2JBL - chains H and M of the 4 polymer chains in the assembly; structure by X-ray diffraction, 2.40 A resolution.

# Chain H
Molecule: Reaction center protein H chain
Source organism: Blastochloris viridis
UniProtKB: P06008 (RCEH_RHOVI); residue numbers follow UniProt; this construct covers 1-258
Amino-acid sequence (258 residues; each row starts with the number of its first residue):
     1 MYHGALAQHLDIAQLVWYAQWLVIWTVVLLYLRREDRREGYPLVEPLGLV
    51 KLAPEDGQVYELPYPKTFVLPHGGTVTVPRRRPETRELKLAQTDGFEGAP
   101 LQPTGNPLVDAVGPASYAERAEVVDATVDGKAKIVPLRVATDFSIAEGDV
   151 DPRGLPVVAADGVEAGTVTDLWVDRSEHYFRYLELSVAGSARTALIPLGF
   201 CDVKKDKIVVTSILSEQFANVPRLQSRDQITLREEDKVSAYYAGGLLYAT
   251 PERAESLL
Modified positions: M1 (n-formylmethionine; FME)
Swiss-Prot annotation at these positions:
  - modified residue: M1 (N-formylmethionine)

# Chain M
Molecule: Reaction center protein M chain
Source organism: Blastochloris viridis
UniProtKB: P06010 (RCEM_RHOVI); numbering as in UniProt (aligned over 1-323)
Amino-acid sequence (323 residues; numbered 1 to 323; the number before each row is that of its first residue):
     1 ADYQTIYTQIQARGPHITVSGEWGDNDRVGKPFYSYWLGKIGDAQIGPIY
    51 LGASGIAAFAFGSTAILIILFNMAAEVHFDPLQFFRQFFWLGLYPPKAQY
   101 GMGIPPLHDGGWWLMAGLFMTLSLGSWWIRVYSRARALGLGTHIAWNFAA
   151 AIFFVLCIGCIHPTLVGSWSEGVPFGIWPHIDWLTAFSIRYGNFYYCPWH
   201 GFSIGFAYGCGLLFAAHGATILAVARFGGDREIEQITDRGTAVERAALFW
   251 RWTIGFNATIESVHRWGWFFSLMVMVSASVGILLTGTFVDNWYLWCVKHG
   301 AAPDYPAYLPATPDPASLPGAPK
Metal / ion sites: bacteriochlorophyll b Mg site 1 near H180 (its only coordinating residue here); bacteriochlorophyll b Mg site 2 near H200 (its only coordinating residue here); Fe ion: H217, E232, H264 (shared with 2 residues of chain L)
Residues lining bound ligands:
  - bacteriochlorophyll b (BCB), molecule 1: I46, M120, F154, V155, I158, V173, I177, W178, H180, I181, W183, L184
  - bacteriochlorophyll b (BCB), molecule 2: G62, A65, I66, I69, M120, L124, F148, A151, I152, F154, V155, I158, W183, L184, T185, F187, S188, N193, F194, Y195, C197, H200, S203, I204, A207, Y208, V274, M275, A278, G281, I282
  - bacteriochlorophyll b (BCB), molecule 3: L184, Y195, Y208
  - bacteriochlorophyll b (BCB), molecule 4: Y195, H200, G201, I204, G205, Y208, G209, L212, F270
  - bacteriopheophytin b (BPB), molecule 1: A58, F59, G62, S63, I66, S123, L124, W127, V131, I144, N147, F148, A151, S271, V274, M275
  - bacteriopheophytin b (BPB), molecule 2: Y208, G211, L212, A215, A216, W250, T253, I254
  - menaquinone-7 (MQ7): L212, L213, A216, H217, T220, V243, A246, A247, W250, I254, F256, N257, A258, T259, I260, V263, W266, F270
  - 15-cis-1,2-dihydroneurosporene (NS5): I66, I69, L70, F88, W113, L114, G117, L118, M120, T121, V155, L156, I158, G159, C160, W169, V173, P174, F175, G176, I177, H180

# Chain H / chain M interface
Pairs across the interface - 123 pairs, chain H then chain M:
  H3(H) - T287(M)
  H3(H) - F288(M)
  G4(H) - F288(M)
  H9(H) - K298(M)  hydrogen bond (side chain-backbone)
  H9(H) - H299(M)  hydrogen bond
  D11(H) - W295(M)  hydrogen bond
  D11(H) - K298(M)
  D11(H) - H299(M)  salt bridge
  I12(H) - F288(M)  hydrophobic
  A13(H) - W199(M)
  A13(H) - V289(M)  hydrophobic
  A13(H) - W295(M)
  Q14(H) - W295(M)
  Q14(H) - H299(M)
  V16(H) - W199(M)  hydrophobic
  V16(H) - V280(M)  hydrophobic
  W17(H) - P198(M)
  W17(H) - W199(M)
  Q20(H) - W199(M)  hydrogen bond
  Q20(H) - F202(M)
  Q20(H) - M273(M)
  Q20(H) - S277(M)  hydrogen bond
  W21(H) - F202(M)
  I24(H) - F202(M)  hydrophobic
  I24(H) - F206(M)  hydrophobic
  V27(H) - F269(M)  hydrophobic
  V28(H) - W266(M)  hydrophobic
  Y31(H) - R265(M)  hydrogen bond
  L32(H) - R265(M)
  L32(H) - W266(M)  hydrophobic
  L32(H) - F269(M)  hydrophobic
  R33(H) - F256(M)
  R33(H) - N257(M)  hydrogen bond (side chain-backbone)
  R33(H) - W266(M)
  E35(H) - T259(M)
  E35(H) - S262(M)
  E35(H) - R265(M)  salt bridge
  D36(H) - N257(M)
  D36(H) - A258(M)
  D36(H) - T259(M)
  D36(H) - S262(M)  hydrogen bond
  D36(H) - W266(M)  hydrogen bond
  E39(H) - I236(M)
  E39(H) - R239(M)  salt bridge
  E39(H) - T259(M)
  G40(H) - R239(M)
  Y41(H) - R251(M)  hydrogen bond
  L43(H) - R251(M)
  K66(H) - E261(M)  salt bridge
  K66(H) - R265(M)
  F68(H) - I236(M)  hydrophobic
  F68(H) - E261(M)
  L70(H) - T237(M)
  V76(H) - T237(M)
  R82(H) - R239(M)
  P114(H) - R245(M)  hydrogen bond (backbone-side chain)
  S116(H) - T241(M)  hydrogen bond (backbone-side chain)
  S116(H) - R245(M)  hydrogen bond (backbone-side chain)
  A118(H) - R239(M)
  A118(H) - G240(M)
  A118(H) - T241(M)
  A118(H) - E244(M)
  R120(H) - E234(M)  hydrogen bond (side chain-backbone)
  R120(H) - Q235(M)
  R120(H) - D238(M)  salt bridge
  R120(H) - R239(M)
  R120(H) - G240(M)
  A121(H) - D238(M)  hydrogen bond (backbone-side chain)
  D125(H) - R231(M)  salt bridge
  D125(H) - E234(M)
  K133(H) - E234(M)  salt bridge
  I134(H) - R231(M)
  D142(H) - R13(M)
  D142(H) - G14(M)
  D142(H) - P15(M)
  F143(H) - R13(M)
  F143(H) - G14(M)
  F143(H) - P15(M)
  S144(H) - A12(M)
  S144(H) - R13(M)  hydrogen bond (backbone-backbone)
  I145(H) - I10(M)  hydrophobic
  I145(H) - Q11(M)
  A146(H) - Q11(M)  hydrogen bond (backbone-backbone)
  A146(H) - R13(M)
  E147(H) - Y36(M)
  G148(H) - Y36(M)
  D149(H) - Q9(M)
  D149(H) - I10(M)
  D149(H) - Q11(M)  hydrogen bond (side chain-backbone)
  D149(H) - Y36(M)  hydrogen bond
  D149(H) - K40(M)  salt bridge
  V150(H) - I10(M)
  P152(H) - I10(M)
  R175(H) - I17(M)
  H178(H) - G14(M)
  H178(H) - P15(M)  hydrogen bond (side chain-backbone)
  H178(H) - I17(M)
  Y179(H) - Q4(M)  hydrogen bond
  Y179(H) - T8(M)
  F180(H) - I10(M)
  F180(H) - Q11(M)
  F180(H) - A12(M)  hydrophobic
  R181(H) - D230(M)  salt bridge
  R181(H) - R231(M)
  L198(H) - Q4(M)
  L198(H) - Q9(M)
  G199(H) - D2(M)
  G199(H) - Q4(M)
  G199(H) - R226(M)  hydrogen bond (backbone-side chain)
  F200(H) - R226(M)
  C201(H) - Q9(M)  hydrogen bond (backbone-side chain)
  D202(H) - Y3(M)
  D202(H) - Q9(M)
  V203(H) - Q9(M)  hydrogen bond (backbone-side chain)
  E235(H) - R231(M)  salt bridge
  D236(H) - G240(M)
  D236(H) - T241(M)  hydrogen bond (side chain-backbone)
  S239(H) - R226(M)  hydrogen bond (side chain-backbone)
  S239(H) - F227(M)
  A240(H) - R245(M)
  A243(H) - F227(M)  hydrophobic
  A243(H) - R245(M)
  L246(H) - R226(M)
Other interface residues (no listed pair), chain H (76 interface residues in all): Q8, R37, R38, E84, A115, Y117, L171, V173, D174, E177, Y182, P197, L232
Other interface residues (no listed pair), chain M (55 interface residues in all): A1, D43, L284, W292

# In short
The interface between chain H and chain M involves 76 residues on one side and 55 on the other; the contacts
include 26 hydrogen bonds and 10 salt bridges. Polar pairs include D11(H)-H299(M), E35(H)-R265(M) and
E39(H)-R239(M).
Chain H is Reaction center protein H chain and chain M is Reaction center protein M chain, both from
Blastochloris viridis; the structure, Photosynthetic reaction center from blastochloris viridis, was
determined by X-ray diffraction together with 2IBZ from the same study.
